Entry 1PXD (X-ray diffraction, 1.80 A resolution); this record covers chains A and B.

Chain A:
Protein: Agglutinin alpha chain
Organism: Artocarpus integer
Reference sequence: P18670 (LECA_ARTIN); residue numbers follow UniProt; this construct covers 1-133
Amino-acid sequence (133 residues; numbered 1 to 133; the number before each row is that of its first residue):
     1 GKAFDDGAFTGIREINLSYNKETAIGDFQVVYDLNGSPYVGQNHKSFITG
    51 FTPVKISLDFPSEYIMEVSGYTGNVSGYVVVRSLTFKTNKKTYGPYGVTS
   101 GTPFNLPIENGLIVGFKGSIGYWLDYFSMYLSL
Residues lining bound ligands: SFP (5,10,15,20-tetrakis(4-sulpfonatophenyl)-21h,23H-porphine): G1, K2, S46, F47, V75, S76, Y78, I120, G121, Y122, W123
Swiss-Prot annotation at these positions:
  - region: V68 to N89 (IgA-binding)
  - glycosylation (N-linked (GlcNAc...) asparagine): N43, N74
  - natural variant: K45 (K45L; K45T), M66 (M66D; M66V)

Chain B:
Protein: Agglutinin beta-3 chain
Organism: Artocarpus integer
Reference sequence: P18673 (LEC3_ARTIN); residue numbers follow UniProt; this construct covers 1-20
Amino-acid sequence (20 residues; each row starts with the number of its first residue):
     1 DEQSGISQTVIVGPWGAKVS
Disordered / not traced: 1-2, 19-20

Interface between chain A and chain B:
Contacting residue pairs (27):
  A8(A) with T9(B)
  T72(A) with G16(B)
  V79(A) with G16(B); A17(B)
  V81(A) with W15(B)
  F104(A) with W15(B)
  L106(A) with V12(B), hydrophobic
  D125(A) with G16(B); A17(B), hydrogen bond (backbone-backbone)
  Y126(A) with P14(B), hydrophobic; W15(B); G16(B); A17(B)
  F127(A) with P14(B); W15(B), hydrogen bond (backbone-backbone)
  S128(A) with I11(B); V12(B); G13(B); P14(B)
  M129(A) with I11(B); V12(B), hydrogen bond (backbone-backbone); W15(B), hydrophobic
  Y130(A) with T9(B); V10(B); I11(B), hydrophobic
  L131(A) with T9(B); V10(B), hydrogen bond (backbone-backbone)
Also at the interface, not in a pair above, chain A (16 interface residues in all): V114, K117, S132

Summary:
The interface between chain A and chain B involves 16 residues on one side and 9 on the other, with 4 hydrogen
bonds. Main-chain hydrogen bonds include D125(A)-A17(B), F127(A)-W15(B) and M129(A)-V12(B). Bound to chain A:
compound SFP.
Chain A is Agglutinin alpha chain and chain B is Agglutinin beta-3 chain, both from Artocarpus integer; the
structure, Crystal structure of the complex of jacalin with meso-tetrasulphonatophenylporphyrin, was
determined by X-ray diffraction.
